8QEK - chains M and B of the 13 polymer chains in the assembly; structure by electron microscopy, 3.60 A resolution.

Chain M:
Molecule: Baseplate hub assembly protein
From: Staphylococcus phage 812
Reference sequence: A1YTN9 (A1YTN9_9CAUD); numbering as in UniProt (aligned over 1-278)
Amino-acid sequence (278 residues; row label = number of the first residue in the row):
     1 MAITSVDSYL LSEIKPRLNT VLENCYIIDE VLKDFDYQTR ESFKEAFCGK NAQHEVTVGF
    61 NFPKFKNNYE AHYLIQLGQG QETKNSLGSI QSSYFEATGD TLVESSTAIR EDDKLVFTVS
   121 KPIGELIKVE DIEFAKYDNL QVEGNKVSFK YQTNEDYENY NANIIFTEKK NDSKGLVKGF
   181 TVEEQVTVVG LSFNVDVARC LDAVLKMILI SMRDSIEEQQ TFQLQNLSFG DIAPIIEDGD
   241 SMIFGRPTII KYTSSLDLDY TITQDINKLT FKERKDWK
Disordered / not traced: 1

Chain B:
Molecule: Major tail sheath protein
From: Staphylococcus phage 812
Reference sequence: A0A0U1WZ79 (A0A0U1WZ79_9CAUD); numbering as in UniProt (aligned over 1-587)
Amino-acid sequence (587 residues; numbered 1 to 587; the number before each row is that of its first residue):
     1 MAVEPFPRRP ITRPHASIEV DTSGIGGSAG SSEKVFCLIG QAEGGEPNTV YELRNYSQAK
    61 RLFRSGELLD AIELAWGSNP NYTAGRILAM RIEDAKPASA EIGGLKITSK IYGNVANNIQ
   121 VGLEKNTLSD SLRLRVIFQD DRFNEVYDNI GNIFTIKYKG EEANATFSVE HDEETQKASR
   181 LVLKVGDQEV KSYDLTGGAY DYTNAIITDI NQLPDFEAKL SPFGDKNLES SKLDKIENAN
   241 IKDKAVYVKA VFGDLEKQTA YNGIVSFEQL NAEGEVPSNV EVEAGEESAT VTATSPIKTI
   301 EPFELTKLKG GTNGEPPATW ADKLDKFAHE GGYYIVPLSS KQSVHAEVAS FVKERSDAGE
   361 PMRAIVGGGF NESKEQLFGR QASLSNPRVS LVANSGTFVM DDGRKNHVPA YMVAVALGGL
   421 ASGLEIGESI TFKPLRVSSL DQIYESIDLD ELNENGIISI EFVRNRTNTF FRIVDDVTTF
   481 NDKSDPVKAE MAVGEANDFL VSELKVQLED QFIGTRTINT SASIIKDFIQ SYLGRKKRDN
   541 EIQDFPAEDV QVIVEGNEAR ISMTVYPIRS FKKISVSLVY KQQTLQA
Disordered / not traced: 1, 94-317, 504-509, 541-544

Chain M / chain B interface:
Residue-residue contacts (25):
  Asp-131(M) with Ala-522(B); Val-552(B); Ile-553(B); Val-554(B), hydrogen bond (backbone-backbone)
  Ile-132(M) with Val-552(B); Ile-553(B), hydrophobic
  Glu-133(M) with Ala-522(B); Ser-523(B), hydrogen bond; Lys-526(B); Gln-551(B); Val-552(B), hydrogen bond (backbone-backbone)
  Phe-134(M) with Lys-526(B)
  Ala-135(M) with Glu-548(B); Asp-549(B); Val-550(B)
  Lys-136(M) with Glu-548(B), hydrogen bond (backbone-backbone)
  Tyr-137(M) with Thr-564(B)
  Asp-138(M) with Gln-551(B)
  Phe-149(M) with Gln-551(B)
  Asn-154(M) with Gln-551(B), hydrogen bond
  Asp-156(M) with Arg-560(B), salt bridge
  Tyr-157(M) with Ile-553(B); Arg-560(B), hydrogen bond
  Tyr-160(M) with Val-554(B), hydrogen bond (side chain-backbone); Glu-555(B)

In short:
Chain M and chain B each contribute 13 residues to their interface; the contacts include 7 hydrogen bonds and
1 salt bridge. Polar pairs include Asp-156(M)/Arg-560(B), Glu-133(M)/Ser-523(B) and Asn-154(M)/Gln-551(B).
Here chain M is Baseplate hub assembly protein and chain B is Major tail sheath protein, both from
Staphylococcus phage 812. Entry 8QEK (Neck and tail of phage 812 after tail contraction (composite)) was
determined by electron microscopy, deposited together with 8Q01, 8Q1I, 8Q7D, 8QEM, 8QJE, 8QKH, 8R5G and 8R69.
